PDB entry 6MGA | X-ray diffraction, 3.15 A resolution | chain A

[Chain A]
Protein: Protocadherin-1
Organism: Homo sapiens
UniProt: Q08174 (PCDH1_HUMAN); residues 1-446 here correspond to UniProt positions 58-503 (UniProt number = residue number + 57)
Chain sequence (459 residues; each row starts with the number of its first residue):
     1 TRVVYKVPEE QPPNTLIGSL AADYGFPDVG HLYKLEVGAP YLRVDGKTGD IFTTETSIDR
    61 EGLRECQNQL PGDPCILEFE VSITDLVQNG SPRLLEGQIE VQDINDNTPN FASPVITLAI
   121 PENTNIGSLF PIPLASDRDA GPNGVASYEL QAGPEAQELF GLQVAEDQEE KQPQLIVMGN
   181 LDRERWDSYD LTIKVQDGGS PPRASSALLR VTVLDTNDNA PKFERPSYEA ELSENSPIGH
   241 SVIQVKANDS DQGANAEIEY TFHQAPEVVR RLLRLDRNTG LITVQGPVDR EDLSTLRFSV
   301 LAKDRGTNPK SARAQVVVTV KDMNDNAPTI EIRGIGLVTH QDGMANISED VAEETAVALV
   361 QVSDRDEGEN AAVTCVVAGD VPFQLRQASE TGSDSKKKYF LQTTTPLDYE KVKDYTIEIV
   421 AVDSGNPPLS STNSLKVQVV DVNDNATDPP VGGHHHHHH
Disordered / not traced: 1-2, 24-31, 440-459
Sequence notes: expression tag (447-459)
Disulfide bonds: Cys66-Cys75
Covalently attached groups: N-acetylglucosamine (NAG) linked to Asn248; alpha-D-mannopyranose (MAN) linked to Ser430
Bound ions: Ca2+ site 1: Glu9, Glu10, Glu61, Asp106; Ca2+ site 2: Glu9, Glu61, Asp103, Ile104, Asp106, Asp139; Ca2+ site 3: Asn105, Asn107, Asp137, Asp139, Asn143, Asp197; Ca2+ site 4: Glu122, Asp182, Glu184, Asp218; Ca2+ site 5: Glu122, Glu184, Asp215, Thr216, Asp218, Asp251; Ca2+ site 6: Asn217, Asn219, Asp249, Asp251, Asn255, Asp304; Ca2+ site 7: Glu234, Asp289, Glu291, Asp325; Ca2+ site 8: Glu234, Glu291, Asp322, Met323, Asp325, Asp366; Ca2+ site 9: Asn324, Asn326, Asp364, Asp366, Asn370, Asp423
Swiss-Prot annotation at these positions:
  - glycosylation (N-linked (GlcNAc...) asparagine): Asn248, Asn346
From the paper describing this entry:
  - post-translational modification sites: Asn248, Ser430

[In short]
N-acetylglucosamine is covalently linked to Asn248. Covalently linked alpha-D-mannopyranose: at Ser430. Glu9,
Glu10, Glu61 and Asp106 coordinate Ca2+ site 1. The Ca2+ site 2 is built by Glu9, Glu61, Asp103, Ile104,
Asp106 and Asp139. From the paper: modification sites Asn248 and Ser430.
Chain A is Protocadherin-1 (Homo sapiens); the structure, Crystal Structure of Human Protocadherin-1 EC1-4
with glycosylation, was determined by X-ray diffraction (same publication as 6PIM and 6BX7).
